PDB entry 2AWI | X-ray diffraction, 2.25 A resolution | chains B and E of the 4 polymer chains in the assembly

== Chain B (and E) ==
Name: PrgX
Organism: Enterococcus faecalis
Notes: chain E of this document is another copy of the same molecule, construct and numbering; everything in this record applies to it too
UniProt: Q04114 (Q04114_ENTFA); numbering as in UniProt (aligned over 1-317)
Amino-acid sequence (317 residues; numbered 1 to 317; the number before each row is that of its first residue):
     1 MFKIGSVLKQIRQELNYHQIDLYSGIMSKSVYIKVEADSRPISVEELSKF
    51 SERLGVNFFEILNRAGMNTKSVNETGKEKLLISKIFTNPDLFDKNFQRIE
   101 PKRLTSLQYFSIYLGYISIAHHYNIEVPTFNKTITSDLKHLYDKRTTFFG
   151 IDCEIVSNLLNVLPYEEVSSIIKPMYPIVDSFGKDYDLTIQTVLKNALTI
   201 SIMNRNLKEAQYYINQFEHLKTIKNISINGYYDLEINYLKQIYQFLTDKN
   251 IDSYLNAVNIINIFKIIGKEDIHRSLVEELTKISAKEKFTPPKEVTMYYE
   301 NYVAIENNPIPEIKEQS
Not modelled in the structure: 1, 69-70, 302-317 (chain E: 1-2, 69-70, 302-317)
Differences from the reference sequence: modified residue (27, 67, 175, 203); engineered mutation C153 (Tyr in Q04114)
Modified positions: Mse27, Mse67, Mse175, Mse203 (selenomethionine; parent Met)
From the paper describing this entry:
  - mutagenesis - R12S, Q19R, S28F: abolished binding to DNA (citing earlier work)

== Interface between chain B and chain E ==
Contacting residue pairs (25):
  D248(B) - T290(E)  hydrogen bond
  K249(B) - K288(E)
  K249(B) - F289(E)
  K249(B) - T290(E)  hydrogen bond (backbone-backbone)
  N250(B) - T290(E)
  I251(B) - Y254(E)  hydrophobic
  I251(B) - F289(E)  hydrophobic
  I251(B) - T290(E)  hydrogen bond (backbone-backbone)
  I251(B) - P292(E)  hydrophobic
  D252(B) - P292(E)
  D252(B) - K293(E)  salt bridge
  Y254(B) - I251(E)  hydrophobic
  L255(B) - L255(E)  hydrophobic
  K288(B) - K249(E)
  F289(B) - F245(E)  hydrophobic
  F289(B) - K249(E)
  F289(B) - I251(E)  hydrophobic
  F289(B) - F289(E)  hydrophobic
  T290(B) - D248(E)
  T290(B) - K249(E)  hydrogen bond (backbone-backbone)
  T290(B) - I251(E)  hydrogen bond (backbone-backbone)
  P291(B) - I251(E)
  P292(B) - I251(E)
  P292(B) - D252(E)
  K293(B) - D252(E)  hydrogen bond (backbone-side chain)
Other interface residues (no listed pair), chain B (14 interface residues in all): F245
Other interface residues (no listed pair), chain E (13 interface residues in all): N250

== Summary ==
14 residues of chain B face 13 of chain E across their interface; the contacts include 6 hydrogen bonds and 1
salt bridge. Polar pairs include D252(B)-K293(E), D248(B)-T290(E) and K249(B)-T290(E). The paper reports that
R12S, Q19R and S28F of chain B abolish binding to DNA.
Chain B and chain E are both PrgX (Enterococcus faecalis); the structure, Structure of PrgX Y153C mutant, was
determined by X-ray diffraction together with 2AW6, 2AXU, 2AXV and 2AXZ from the same study.
